Entry 2ERQ (X-ray diffraction, 2.50 A resolution); this record covers chains A and B.

[Chain A (and B)]
Molecule: vascular apoptosis-inducing protein 1
From: Crotalus atrox
Notes: chain B of this document is another copy of the same molecule, construct and numbering; everything in this record applies to it too
Chain sequence (427 residues; numbered 184 to 610; the number before each row is that of its first residue):
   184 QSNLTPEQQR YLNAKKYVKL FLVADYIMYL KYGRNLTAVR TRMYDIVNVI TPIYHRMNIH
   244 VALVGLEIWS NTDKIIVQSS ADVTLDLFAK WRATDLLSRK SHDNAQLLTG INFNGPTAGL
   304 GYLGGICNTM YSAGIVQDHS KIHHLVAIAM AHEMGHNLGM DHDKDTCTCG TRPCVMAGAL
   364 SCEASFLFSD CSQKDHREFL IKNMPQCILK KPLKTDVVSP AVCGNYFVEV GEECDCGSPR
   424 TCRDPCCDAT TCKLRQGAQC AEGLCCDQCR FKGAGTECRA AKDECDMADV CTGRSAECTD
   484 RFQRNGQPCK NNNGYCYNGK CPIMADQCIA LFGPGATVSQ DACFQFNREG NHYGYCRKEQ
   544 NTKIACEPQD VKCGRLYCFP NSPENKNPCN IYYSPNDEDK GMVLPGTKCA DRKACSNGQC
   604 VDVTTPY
Unresolved in the structure: 184, 609-610 (chain B: 184-186, 610)
Cystine bridges: Cys310-Cys390, Cys350-Cys374, Cys352-Cys357, Cys406-Cys435, Cys417-Cys430, Cys419-Cys425, Cys429-Cys452, Cys443-Cys449, Cys448-Cys474, Cys461-Cys481, Cys468-Cys499, Cys492-Cys504, Cys511-Cys561, Cys526-Cys572, Cys539-Cys549, Cys556-Cys598, Cys592-Cys603
Glycans and other covalent adducts: N-acetylglucosamine (NAG) linked to Asn218
Ion coordination: Zn2+: His335, His339, His345; Ca2+ site 1: Val405, Asn408, Phe410, Glu412, Glu415, Asp418; Ca2+ site 2: Asp469, Met470, Asp472, Asp483, Arg484

[How chain A and chain B interact]
Residue-residue contacts (35; chain A residue first):
  Ile210(A) - Leu213(B)
  Leu213(A) - Ile210(B)
  Leu213(A) - Leu213(B)  hydrophobic
  Leu213(A) - Ile294(B)
  Lys214(A) - Gly293(B)
  Lys214(A) - Ile294(B)
  Lys214(A) - Asn295(B)  hydrogen bond (backbone-backbone)
  Tyr215(A) - Asn295(B)
  Gly216(A) - Ser262(B)
  Gly293(A) - Lys214(B)
  Ile294(A) - Leu213(B)
  Ile294(A) - Lys214(B)
  Asn295(A) - Lys214(B)  hydrogen bond (backbone-backbone)
  Asn295(A) - Tyr215(B)
  Asn295(A) - Lys324(B)  hydrogen bond
  Phe296(A) - Lys324(B)  hydrogen bond (backbone-side chain)
  Gly298(A) - Lys324(B)  hydrogen bond (backbone-side chain)
  Pro299(A) - Lys324(B)
  Thr300(A) - Lys324(B)  hydrogen bond (backbone-side chain)
  Gln320(A) - Lys324(B)  hydrogen bond
  His322(A) - His322(B)
  His322(A) - Ser323(B)
  His322(A) - Lys324(B)  hydrogen bond (backbone-backbone)
  Ser323(A) - His322(B)
  Lys324(A) - Asn295(B)  hydrogen bond
  Lys324(A) - Phe296(B)  hydrogen bond (side chain-backbone)
  Lys324(A) - Gly298(B)  hydrogen bond (side chain-backbone)
  Lys324(A) - Pro299(B)
  Lys324(A) - Thr300(B)  hydrogen bond (side chain-backbone)
  Lys324(A) - Gln320(B)
  Lys324(A) - His322(B)  hydrogen bond (backbone-backbone)
  Leu363(A) - Lys324(B)
  Cys365(A) - Cys365(B)  disulfide
  Glu366(A) - Cys365(B)  hydrogen bond
  Glu366(A) - Glu366(B)
Interface residues without a listed pair, chain A (21 interface residues in all): Tyr209, Ala301
Interface residues without a listed pair, chain B (20 interface residues in all): Tyr209, Leu363
Inter-chain disulfides: Cys365(A)-Cys365(B)

[Overview]
Chain A and chain B form an interface of 21 and 20 residues respectively; the contacts include 1 disulfide
bond and 14 hydrogen bonds. Polar contacts include Asn295(A)-Lys324(B), Phe296(A)-Lys324(B) and
Gly298(A)-Lys324(B). N-acetylglucosamine is covalently linked to Asn218(A). His335(A), His339(A) and His345(A)
coordinate Zn2+.
Chain A and chain B are both vascular apoptosis-inducing protein 1 (Crotalus atrox); the structure, Crystal
structure of vascular apoptosis-inducing protein-1(tetragonal crystal form), was determined by X-ray
diffraction, deposited together with 2ERO and 2ERP.
